7WI1 - chains C and B of the 4 polymer chains in the assembly; structure by X-ray diffraction, 1.61 A resolution.

Chain C (and B):
Name: Metallo-beta-lactamase PNGM-1
From: uncultured bacterium
Notes: EC 3.5.2.6; chain B of this document is another copy of the same molecule, construct and numbering; everything in this record applies to it too
Reference sequence: A0A2U8UYM6 (A0A2U8UYM6_9BACT); numbering as in UniProt (aligned over 2-373)
Chain sequence (372 residues; row label = number of the first residue in the row):
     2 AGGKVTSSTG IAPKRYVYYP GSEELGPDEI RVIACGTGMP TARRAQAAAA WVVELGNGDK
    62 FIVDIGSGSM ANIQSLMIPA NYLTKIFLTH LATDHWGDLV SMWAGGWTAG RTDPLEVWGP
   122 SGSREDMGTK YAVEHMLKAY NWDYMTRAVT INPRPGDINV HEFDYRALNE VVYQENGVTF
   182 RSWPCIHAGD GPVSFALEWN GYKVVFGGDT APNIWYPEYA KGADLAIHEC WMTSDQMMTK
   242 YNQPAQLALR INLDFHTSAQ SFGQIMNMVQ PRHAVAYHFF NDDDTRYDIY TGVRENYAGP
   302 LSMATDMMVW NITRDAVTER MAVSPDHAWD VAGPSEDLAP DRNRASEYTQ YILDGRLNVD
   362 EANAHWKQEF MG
Sequence notes: engineered mutation A93 (His in A0A2U8UYM6)
Ion coordination: Zn2+: D95, H96, D210, H279
From the paper describing this entry:
  - mutagenesis - H93A: decreased binding to Zn2+

Interface between chain C and chain B:
Pairs across the interface (82):
  A2(C) - W330(B)  hydrophobic
  A2(C) - D331(B)  hydrogen bond (backbone-backbone)
  A2(C) - V332(B)
  K5(C) - A333(B)
  K5(C) - G334(B)
  K5(C) - P335(B)
  V6(C) - P80(B)  hydrophobic
  V6(C) - Y83(B)  hydrophobic
  V6(C) - A333(B)  hydrogen bond (backbone-backbone)
  V6(C) - G334(B)
  V6(C) - P335(B)
  T7(C) - Y83(B)
  S8(C) - Y83(B)
  S9(C) - G59(B)  hydrogen bond (side chain-backbone)
  S9(C) - K61(B)  hydrogen bond (backbone-side chain)
  S9(C) - Y83(B)  hydrogen bond (backbone-side chain)
  T10(C) - E25(B)
  T10(C) - L26(B)  hydrogen bond (backbone-backbone)
  T10(C) - G57(B)
  T10(C) - G59(B)
  G11(C) - E24(B)
  I12(C) - G22(B)
  I12(C) - S23(B)
  I12(C) - E25(B)
  A13(C) - G22(B)  hydrogen bond (backbone-backbone)
  R16(C) - G22(B)  hydrogen bond (side chain-backbone)
  R16(C) - S23(B)
  R16(C) - M78(B)
  Y17(C) - M78(B)  hydrophobic
  Y17(C) - P326(B)
  Y17(C) - H328(B)
  Y17(C) - A329(B)
  Y17(C) - W330(B)  hydrogen bond (side chain-backbone)
  Y17(C) - V332(B)  hydrophobic
  V18(C) - M78(B)  hydrophobic
  Y20(C) - Y20(B)  hydrophobic
  Y20(C) - P21(B)  hydrogen bond (side chain-backbone)
  Y20(C) - M78(B)
  Y20(C) - V324(B)
  Y20(C) - P326(B)
  P21(C) - Y20(B)  hydrogen bond (backbone-side chain)
  G22(C) - I12(B)
  G22(C) - A13(B)  hydrogen bond (backbone-backbone)
  G22(C) - R16(B)  hydrogen bond (backbone-side chain)
  S23(C) - I12(B)
  S23(C) - R16(B)
  E24(C) - G11(B)
  E25(C) - T10(B)
  E25(C) - I12(B)
  L26(C) - T10(B)  hydrogen bond (backbone-backbone)
  G57(C) - T10(B)
  G59(C) - S9(B)  hydrogen bond (backbone-side chain)
  G59(C) - T10(B)
  K61(C) - S9(B)  hydrogen bond (side chain-backbone)
  M78(C) - R16(B)
  M78(C) - Y17(B)  hydrophobic
  M78(C) - V18(B)  hydrophobic
  M78(C) - Y20(B)
  P80(C) - V6(B)  hydrophobic
  Y83(C) - V6(B)  hydrophobic
  Y83(C) - T7(B)
  Y83(C) - S8(B)
  Y83(C) - S9(B)  hydrogen bond (side chain-backbone)
  V324(C) - Y20(B)
  V324(C) - V324(B)  hydrophobic
  V324(C) - S325(B)
  V324(C) - P326(B)
  S325(C) - V324(B)
  P326(C) - Y17(B)
  P326(C) - Y20(B)
  H328(C) - Y17(B)
  A329(C) - Y17(B)
  W330(C) - A2(B)  hydrophobic
  W330(C) - Y17(B)  hydrogen bond (backbone-side chain)
  D331(C) - A2(B)  hydrogen bond (backbone-backbone)
  V332(C) - A2(B)
  V332(C) - Y17(B)  hydrophobic
  A333(C) - K5(B)
  A333(C) - V6(B)  hydrogen bond (backbone-backbone)
  G334(C) - K5(B)  hydrogen bond (backbone-side chain)
  G334(C) - V6(B)
  P335(C) - V6(B)
Interface residues without a listed pair, chain C (42 interface residues in all): G4, E55, L56, Q75, S76
Interface residues without a listed pair, chain B (42 interface residues in all): G4, L56, N58, Q75, S76

Summary:
The chain C/chain B interface involves 42 residues from each chain, with 21 hydrogen bonds. Among the polar
pairs are S9(C)-G59(B), S9(C)-K61(B) and S9(C)-Y83(B). D95(C), H96(C), D210(C) and H279(C) form the Zn2+ site.
The paper reports that H93A of chain C reduces binding to Zn2+.
Both chains are Metallo-beta-lactamase PNGM-1 (uncultured bacterium). Entry 7WI1 (The mutant variant of
PNGM-1, H93 was substituuted for alanine to study metal coordination) was determined by X-ray diffraction,
deposited together with 7BYQ, 7BZ1, 7BZ3, 7BZ4 and 7BZI.
